7PTJ - chains C and D of the 4 polymer chains in the assembly; structure by X-ray diffraction, 2.10 A resolution.

== Chain C (and D) ==
Protein: Choline sulfatase
Organism: Rhizobium meliloti
Notes: EC 3.1.6.6; chain D of this document is another copy of the same molecule, construct and numbering; everything in this record applies to it too
UniProt: A0A410NSD4 (A0A410NSD4_RHIML); residue numbers follow UniProt; this construct covers 1-512
Chain sequence (520 residues; numbered 1 to 520; the number before each row is that of its first residue):
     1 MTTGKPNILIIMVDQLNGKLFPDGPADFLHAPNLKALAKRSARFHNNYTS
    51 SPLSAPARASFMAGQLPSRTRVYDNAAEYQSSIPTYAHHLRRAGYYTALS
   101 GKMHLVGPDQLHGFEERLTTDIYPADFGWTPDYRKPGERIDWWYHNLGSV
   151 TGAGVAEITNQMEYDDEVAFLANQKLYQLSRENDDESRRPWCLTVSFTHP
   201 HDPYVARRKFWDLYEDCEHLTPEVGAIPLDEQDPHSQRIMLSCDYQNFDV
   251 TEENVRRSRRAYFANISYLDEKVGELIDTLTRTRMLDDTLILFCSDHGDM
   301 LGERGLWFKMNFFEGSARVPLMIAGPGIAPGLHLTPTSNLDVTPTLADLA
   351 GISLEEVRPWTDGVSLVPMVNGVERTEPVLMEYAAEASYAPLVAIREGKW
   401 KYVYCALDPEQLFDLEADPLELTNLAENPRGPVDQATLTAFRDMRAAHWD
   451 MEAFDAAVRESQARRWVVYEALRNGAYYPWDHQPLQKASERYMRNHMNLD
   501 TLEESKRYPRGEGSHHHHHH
Not modelled in the structure: 1-3, 515-520 (chain D: 1-3, 513-520)
Differences from the reference sequence: engineered mutation Ser54 (Cys in A0A410NSD4); expression tag (513-520)
Reported in the primary citation:
  - binding site for the ligand EPE: Ser54, Asn75, Trp129, His145, Asn146, His201, Lys309
  - catalytic residues: His104 (proposed by the authors, not directly observed)
  - mutagenesis - C54S (below 1%): decreased catalytic activity

== Interface between chain C and chain D ==
Pairs across the interface (64):
  Glu78(C) - Gln80(D)
  Glu78(C) - Ser81(D)  hydrogen bond
  Glu78(C) - Ser82(D)  hydrogen bond (side chain-backbone)
  Gln80(C) - Glu78(D)
  Gln80(C) - Gln80(D)
  Gln80(C) - Arg464(D)  hydrogen bond
  Ser81(C) - Glu78(D)  hydrogen bond (backbone-side chain)
  Ser81(C) - Pro108(D)
  Ser81(C) - Phe127(D)
  Ser81(C) - Val468(D)
  Ser81(C) - Trp480(D)
  Ser82(C) - Glu78(D)  hydrogen bond
  Ser82(C) - Arg464(D)
  Ser82(C) - Val468(D)
  Ile83(C) - Arg464(D)
  Pro84(C) - Val468(D)
  His88(C) - Val468(D)
  His88(C) - Ala471(D)
  His88(C) - Leu472(D)
  Arg91(C) - Ala471(D)  hydrogen bond (side chain-backbone)
  Arg91(C) - Leu472(D)  hydrogen bond (side chain-backbone)
  Arg91(C) - Asn474(D)  hydrogen bond (side chain-backbone)
  Arg91(C) - Ala476(D)  hydrogen bond (side chain-backbone)
  Arg92(C) - Val467(D)
  Arg92(C) - Glu470(D)  salt bridge
  Arg92(C) - Asn474(D)
  Pro108(C) - Ser81(D)
  Pro108(C) - Pro108(D)  hydrophobic
  Pro108(C) - Asp109(D)
  Asp109(C) - Pro108(D)
  Leu111(C) - Tyr478(D)  hydrophobic
  Glu115(C) - Asn474(D)
  Glu115(C) - Gly475(D)
  Glu115(C) - Ala476(D)  hydrogen bond (side chain-backbone)
  Phe127(C) - Ser81(D)
  Arg189(C) - Gly475(D)
  Trp360(C) - Glu460(D)
  Trp360(C) - Ala463(D)
  Trp360(C) - Arg464(D)
  Trp360(C) - Val467(D)
  Ala463(C) - Trp360(D)
  Arg464(C) - Ser82(D)
  Arg464(C) - Trp360(D)
  Val467(C) - Arg92(D)
  Val467(C) - Trp360(D)
  Val468(C) - Ser81(D)
  Val468(C) - Ser82(D)
  Val468(C) - Pro84(D)  hydrophobic
  Val468(C) - His88(D)
  Glu470(C) - Arg92(D)  salt bridge
  Ala471(C) - His88(D)
  Ala471(C) - Arg91(D)  hydrogen bond (backbone-side chain)
  Ala471(C) - Arg92(D)
  Leu472(C) - His88(D)
  Leu472(C) - Arg91(D)  hydrogen bond (backbone-side chain)
  Asn474(C) - Arg91(D)  hydrogen bond (backbone-side chain)
  Asn474(C) - Arg92(D)
  Gly475(C) - Glu115(D)
  Gly475(C) - Arg189(D)
  Ala476(C) - Arg91(D)  hydrogen bond (backbone-side chain)
  Ala476(C) - Glu115(D)  hydrogen bond (backbone-side chain)
  Tyr478(C) - Leu111(D)  hydrophobic
  Tyr478(C) - Leu485(D)  hydrophobic
  Trp480(C) - Ser81(D)
Other interface residues (no listed pair), chain C (33 interface residues in all): His89, Gly113, Glu460, Arg465, Leu485
Other interface residues (no listed pair), chain D (34 interface residues in all): Ile83, His89, Gly113, Arg465, His482

== Overview ==
33 residues of chain C face 34 of chain D across their interface, with 15 hydrogen bonds and 2 salt bridges.
Polar pairs include Arg92(C)-Glu470(D), Glu78(C)-Ser81(D) and Glu78(C)-Ser82(D). From the paper: the catalytic
residue His104(C); C54S of chain C reduces catalytic activity.
Chain C and chain D are both Choline sulfatase (Rhizobium meliloti); the structure, C54S mutant of
choline-sulfatase from E. meliloti CECT4857 bound to HEPES, was determined by X-ray diffraction, deposited
together with 7PTH, 6G5Z and 6G60.
